Entry 1A7U (X-ray diffraction, 1.75 A resolution); this record covers chains A and B.

== Chain A (and B) ==
Protein: Chloroperoxidase T
From: Streptomyces aureofaciens
Notes: EC 1.11.1.10; chain B of this document is another copy of the same molecule, construct and numbering; everything in this record applies to it too
UniProt: O31168 (PRXC_STRAU); residues 1-277 here correspond to UniProt positions 2-278 (UniProt number = residue number + 1)
Amino-acid sequence (277 residues; numbered 1 to 277; the number before each row is that of its first residue):
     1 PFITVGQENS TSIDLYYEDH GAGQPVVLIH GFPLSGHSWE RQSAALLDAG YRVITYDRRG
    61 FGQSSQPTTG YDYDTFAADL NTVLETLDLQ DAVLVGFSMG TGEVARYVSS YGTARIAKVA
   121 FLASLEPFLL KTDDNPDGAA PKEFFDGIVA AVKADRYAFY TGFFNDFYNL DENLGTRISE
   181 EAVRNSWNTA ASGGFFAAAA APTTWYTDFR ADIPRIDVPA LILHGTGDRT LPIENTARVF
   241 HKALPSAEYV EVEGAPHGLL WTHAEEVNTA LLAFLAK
Curated features (UniProtKB/Swiss-Prot):
  - active site: S98, D228, H257

== Chain A / chain B interface ==
Residue-residue contacts (1; chain A residue first):
  D48(A) with K142(B), salt bridge
Interface residues without a listed pair, chain B (2 interface residues in all): D146

== In short ==
Chain A and chain B form an interface of 1 and 2 residues respectively, with 1 salt bridge. Its one
salt-bridged contact is D48(A)-K142(B). UniProt lists 3 active-site residues on chain A.
Chain A and chain B are both Chloroperoxidase T (Streptomyces aureofaciens); the structure, Chloroperoxidase
T, was determined by X-ray diffraction, deposited together with 1A88, 1A8Q, 1A8S, 1A8U and 1BRT.
